Entry 8TFD (X-ray diffraction, 1.55 A resolution); this record covers chains A and B.

[Chain A]
Protein: Nucleoprotein
Organism: Severe acute respiratory syndrome coronavirus 2
Reference sequence: P0DTC9 (NCAP_SARS2); residue numbers follow UniProt; this construct covers 46-174
Sequence (130 residues; row label = number of the first residue in the row):
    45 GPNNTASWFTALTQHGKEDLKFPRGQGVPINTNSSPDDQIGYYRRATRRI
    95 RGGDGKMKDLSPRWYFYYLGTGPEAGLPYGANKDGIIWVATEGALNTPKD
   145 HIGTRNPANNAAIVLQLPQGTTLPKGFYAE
Not modelled in the structure: 45-46, 174
Differences from the reference sequence: expression tag (45)
What the authors report for this chain:
  - binding site for DNA aptamer (chain B): Ser-51, Arg-88, Arg-92, Arg-95, Arg-107, Tyr-109, Tyr-111, Arg-149
  - mutagenesis - Y109A: abolished binding to DNA aptamer (chain B)

[Chain B]
Molecule: DNA aptamer
Sequence (20 nucleotides; each row starts with the number of its first residue):
     1 TCGGACATCGGATTGTCTGA

[How chain A and chain B interact]
Contacting residue pairs - 21 pairs, chain A then chain B:
  Ala-50(A) / DT13(B)  base contact
  Ser-51(A) / DT13(B)  hydrogen bond to the base
  Arg-88(A) / DT13(B)  base contact
  Ala-90(A) / DT13(B)  base contact
  Arg-92(A) / DC9(B)  hydrogen bond to the base
  Arg-92(A) / DA12(B)  sugar contact
  Arg-92(A) / DT13(B)  salt bridge to the phosphate
  Ile-94(A) / DT8(B)  base contact
  Ile-94(A) / DC9(B)  base contact
  Arg-95(A) / DT8(B)  hydrogen bond to the base
  Gly-96(A) / DT8(B)  base contact
  Gly-97(A) / DT8(B)  base contact
  Leu-104(A) / DC9(B)  base contact
  Arg-107(A) / DC9(B)  hydrogen bond to the phosphate
  Arg-107(A) / DG10(B)  salt bridge to the phosphate
  Tyr-109(A) / DA12(B)  hydrogen bond to the phosphate
  Tyr-109(A) / DT13(B)  stacking on the base
  Tyr-111(A) / DT13(B)  hydrogen bond to the base
  Arg-149(A) / DT13(B)  hydrogen bond to the phosphate
  Arg-149(A) / DT14(B)  salt bridge to the phosphate
  Pro-151(A) / DT14(B)  phosphate contact
Also at the interface, not in a pair above, chain A (18 interface residues in all): Thr-54, Thr-57, His-59
Also at the interface, not in a pair above, chain B (7 interface residues in all): DG11
Interface features reported in the paper:
  - interface residues, chain A: Ser-51(A), Arg-88(A), Arg-92(A), Arg-95(A), Arg-107(A), Tyr-109(A), Tyr-111(A), Arg-149(A)
  - hot spots on chain A (mutagenesis) - R92A (20-fold), R107A (20-fold): decreased binding to DNA aptamer (chain B)

[In short]
Chain A and chain B form an interface of 18 and 7 residues respectively; the contacts include 7 hydrogen
bonds, 3 salt bridges and 1 aromatic stacking contact. Polar pairs include Ser-51(A)/DT13(B), Arg-92(A)/DC9(B)
and Arg-95(A)/DT8(B). The paper reports a binding site for DNA aptamer (chain B) at Ser-51(A), Arg-88(A) and
Arg-92(A) among others; R92A and R107A of chain A reduce binding to DNA aptamer (chain B).
Here chain A is Nucleoprotein (Severe acute respiratory syndrome coronavirus 2) and chain B is DNA aptamer.
Entry 8TFD (Crystal structure of a stem-loop DNA aptamer complexed with SARS-CoV-2 nucleocapsid protein
RNA-binding domain) was determined by X-ray diffraction.
